PDB entry 6KY6 | X-ray diffraction, 2.07 A resolution | chain A

== Chain A ==
Molecule: 2,5-diketo-D-gluconic acid reductase
From: Thermotoga maritima (strain ATCC 43589 / MSB8 / DSM 3109 / JCM 10099)
UniProtKB: Q9X265 (Q9X265_THEMA); residues 1-274 here = UniProt positions 1-274
Amino-acid sequence (274 residues; each row starts with the number of its first residue):
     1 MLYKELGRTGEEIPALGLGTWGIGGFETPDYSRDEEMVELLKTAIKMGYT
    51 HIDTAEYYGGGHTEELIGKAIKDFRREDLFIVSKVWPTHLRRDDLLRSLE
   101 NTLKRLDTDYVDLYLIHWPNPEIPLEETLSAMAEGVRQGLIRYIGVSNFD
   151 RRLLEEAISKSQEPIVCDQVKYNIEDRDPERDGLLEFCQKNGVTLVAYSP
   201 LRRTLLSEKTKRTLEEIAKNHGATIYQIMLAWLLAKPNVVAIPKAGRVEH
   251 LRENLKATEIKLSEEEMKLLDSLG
Small-molecule neighbours:
  - Epalrestat (EPR; {5-[(2E)-2-methyl-3-phenylprop-2-en-1-ylidene]-4-oxo-2-thioxo-1,3-thiazolidin-3-yl}acetic acid): Trp21, Tyr57, Tyr58, Trp86, His117, Trp118
  - NADP (NAP; NADP nicotinamide-adenine-dinucleotide phosphate): Gly19, Thr20, Trp21, Asp53, Tyr58, Lys84, His117, Trp118, Ser147, Asn148, Gln169, Tyr198, Ser199, Pro200, Leu201, Arg202, Arg203, Thr204, Tyr226, Ile242, Pro243, Lys244, Ala245, Gly246, Arg247, His250, Glu253, Asn254
Reported in the primary citation:
  - binding site for Epalrestat: Trp21, Tyr57, Tyr58, Trp86, His117
  - binding site for NADP: Tyr198
  - catalytic residues: Asp53, Tyr58, Lys84, His117 (citing earlier work)

== Overview ==
Ligands of chain A: NADP and Epalrestat. The paper reports catalytic residues Asp53, Tyr58 and Lys84 among
others; a binding site for Epalrestat at Trp21, Tyr57 and Tyr58 among others.
Chain A is 2,5-diketo-D-gluconic acid reductase (Thermotoga maritima (strain ATCC 43589 / MSB8 / DSM 3109 /
JCM 10099)); the structure, Crystal structure of a thermostable aldo-keto reductase Tm1743 in complexs with
inhibitor epalrestat in space group ..., was determined by X-ray diffraction, deposited together with 6KIK and
6KIY.
